Entry 6RE3 (electron microscopy, 3.30 A resolution); this record covers chains T and X of the 31 polymer chains in the assembly.

Chain T:
Name: ATP synthase subunit alpha
From: Polytomella sp. Pringsheim 198.80
UniProt: A0ZW40 (A0ZW40_9CHLO); numbering as in UniProt (aligned over 1-562)
Sequence (562 residues; each row starts with the number of its first residue):
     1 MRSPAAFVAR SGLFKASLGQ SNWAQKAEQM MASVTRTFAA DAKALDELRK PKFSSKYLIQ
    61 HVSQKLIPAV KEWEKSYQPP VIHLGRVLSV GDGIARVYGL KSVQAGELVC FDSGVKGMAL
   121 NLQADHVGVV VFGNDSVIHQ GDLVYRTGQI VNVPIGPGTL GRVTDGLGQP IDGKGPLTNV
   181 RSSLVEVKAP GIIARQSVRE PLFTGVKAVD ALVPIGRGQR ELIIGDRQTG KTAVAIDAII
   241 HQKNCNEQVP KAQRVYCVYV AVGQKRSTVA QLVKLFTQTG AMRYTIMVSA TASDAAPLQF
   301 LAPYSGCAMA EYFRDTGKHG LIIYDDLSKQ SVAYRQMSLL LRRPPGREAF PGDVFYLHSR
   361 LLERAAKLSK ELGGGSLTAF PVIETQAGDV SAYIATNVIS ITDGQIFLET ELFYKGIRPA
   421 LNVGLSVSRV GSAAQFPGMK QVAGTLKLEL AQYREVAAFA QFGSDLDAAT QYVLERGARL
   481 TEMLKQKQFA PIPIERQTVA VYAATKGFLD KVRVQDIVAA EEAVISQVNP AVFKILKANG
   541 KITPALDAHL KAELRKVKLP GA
Not modelled in the structure: 1-39
Sequence notes: conflict Arg266 (Lys in A0ZW40)
Ion coordination: Mg2+: Thr232 (together with ATP)
Residues lining bound ligands: ATP (adenosine-5'-triphosphate): Arg227, Gln228, Thr229, Gly230, Lys231, Thr232, Ala233, Glu384, Phe413, Arg418, Pro419, Gln486, Lys487, Gln488

Chain X:
Name: ATP synthase subunit beta
From: Polytomella sp. Pringsheim 198.80
Notes: EC 7.1.2.2
UniProt: A0ZW41 (A0ZW41_9CHLO); numbering as in UniProt (aligned over 1-574)
Sequence (574 residues; each row starts with the number of its first residue):
     1 MALRYAAGLA KNVVQRQGAS LNIARAFAAE PAPAIDAGYV SQVIGPVVDV RFDGELPSIL
    61 SSLEVEGHSV RLVLEVAQHM GDNTVRCIAM DSTDGLVRGQ KVVDTGSPIK VPVGRGTLGR
   121 IMNVIGEPVD EQGPIDAADI WSIHREAPEF TEQSTEQEIL VTGIKVVDLL APYQRGGKIG
   181 LFGGAGVGKT VLIMELINNV AKAHGGFSVF AGVGERTREG NDLYREMIES GVIKLGAERG
   241 NSKCTLVYGQ MNEPPGARAR VALTGLTVAE YFRDIEGQDV LLFVDNIFRF TQANSEVSAL
   301 LGRIPSAVGY QPTLATDLGG LQERITTTTK GSITSVQAVY VPADDLTDPA PATTFAHLDA
   361 TTVLSRSIAE LGIYPAVDPL DSTSRMLNPN VIGAEHYNVA RGVQKVLQDY KNLQDIIAIL
   421 GMDELSEEDK LTVARARKIQ RFLSQPFQVA EVFTGTPGKY VDLADTISGF QGVLTGKYDD
   481 LPEMAFYMVG DIKEVKEKAD KMAKDIASRK EADNKKVSEE LKDIPSLDKL VSEIKEVVIE
   541 EDDGLEEDFK AEALSSETVV LNEEGKSVPL PKKN
Not modelled in the structure: 1-36
Sequence notes: conflict Ala350 (Gly in A0ZW41), Leu387 (Arg in A0ZW41)

How chain T and chain X interact:
Residue-residue contacts - 70 pairs, chain T then chain X:
  Leu88(T) with Gly81(X)
  Ser89(T) with His79(X), hydrogen bond (side chain-backbone); Met80(X); Gly81(X)
  Val90(T) with Ile59(X), hydrophobic; Gln78(X); His79(X), hydrogen bond (backbone-backbone)
  Gly91(T) with Gln78(X)
  Asp92(T) with Gln78(X); Arg303(X), salt bridge
  Asn134(T) with Glu146(X), hydrogen bond
  Asp135(T) with Ile59(X)
  Ser136(T) with Ser58(X); Ile59(X)
  His139(T) with Ser58(X); His79(X)
  Gln140(T) with Leu56(X); His79(X), hydrogen bond (backbone-side chain); Gly81(X); Asp82(X); Asn83(X), hydrogen bond (side chain-backbone)
  Ile171(T) with Phe150(X); Thr151(X)
  Asp172(T) with Thr151(X)
  Gln228(T) with Arg385(X), hydrogen bond
  Lys265(T) with Glu323(X); His357(X), hydrogen bond (side chain-backbone); Asp359(X), salt bridge
  Arg266(T) with Ala147(X); Pro148(X), hydrogen bond (side chain-backbone); Glu149(X); Phe150(X); Gln153(X); Glu323(X), hydrogen bond (backbone-side chain)
  Ser267(T) with Gln153(X); Thr326(X)
  Val269(T) with Phe150(X), hydrophobic
  Ala270(T) with Phe150(X); Gln153(X); Thr155(X)
  Gln271(T) with Thr155(X); Gln157(X), hydrogen bond
  Val273(T) with Phe150(X), hydrophobic
  Lys274(T) with Thr155(X); Glu156(X), salt bridge
  Thr291(T) with Glu323(X), hydrogen bond
  Ala292(T) with Gly319(X); Glu323(X); His357(X)
  Ser293(T) with Ala147(X); Glu323(X), hydrogen bond
  Asp294(T) with Thr316(X)
  Val332(T) with Ala315(X), hydrophobic
  Arg335(T) with Ala307(X)
  Gln336(T) with Pro312(X); Thr313(X); Thr316(X), hydrogen bond
  Leu339(T) with Ile304(X), hydrophobic; Ser306(X); Pro312(X), hydrophobic
  Leu340(T) with Arg303(X); Pro312(X), hydrophobic; Thr313(X)
  Arg342(T) with Gly302(X), hydrogen bond (side chain-backbone); Ile304(X)
  Glu348(T) with Ala307(X)
  Ala349(T) with Ser306(X); Ala307(X)
  Gln386(T) with Thr347(X); Ala352(X)
Other interface residues (no listed pair), chain T (44 interface residues in all): Ile138, Val163, Gly173, Arg227, Gln264, Lys329, Arg343, Ala387, Gln488, Phe489
Other interface residues (no listed pair), chain X (49 interface residues in all): Glu55, Pro57, Leu60, Thr84, Gln174, Lys178, Pro305, Gly320, Leu346, Phe355, Ala356, Asn388, Asn390

In short:
44 residues of chain T and 49 residues of chain X are in contact; the contacts include 14 hydrogen bonds and 3
salt bridges. Among the polar pairs are Asp92(T)-Arg303(X), Lys265(T)-Asp359(X) and Lys274(T)-Glu156(X). Bound
to chain T: ATP.
Here chain T is ATP synthase subunit alpha and chain X is ATP synthase subunit beta, both from Polytomella sp.
Pringsheim 198.80. Entry 6RE3 (Cryo-EM structure of Polytomella F-ATP synthase, Rotary substate 2B,
monomer-masked refinement) was determined by electron microscopy (same publication as 6RD4, 6RD5, 6RD6, 6RD7,
6RD8, 6RD9 and 46 further entries).
